Entry 1H4S (X-ray diffraction, 2.85 A resolution); this record covers chains A and B of the 3 polymer chains in the assembly.

Chain A (and B):
Name: Prolyl-tRNA synthetase
Source organism: Thermus thermophilus
Notes: EC 6.1.1.15; chain B of this document is another copy of the same molecule, construct and numbering; everything in this record applies to it too
Amino-acid sequence (477 residues; numbered 1 to 477; the number before each row is that of its first residue):
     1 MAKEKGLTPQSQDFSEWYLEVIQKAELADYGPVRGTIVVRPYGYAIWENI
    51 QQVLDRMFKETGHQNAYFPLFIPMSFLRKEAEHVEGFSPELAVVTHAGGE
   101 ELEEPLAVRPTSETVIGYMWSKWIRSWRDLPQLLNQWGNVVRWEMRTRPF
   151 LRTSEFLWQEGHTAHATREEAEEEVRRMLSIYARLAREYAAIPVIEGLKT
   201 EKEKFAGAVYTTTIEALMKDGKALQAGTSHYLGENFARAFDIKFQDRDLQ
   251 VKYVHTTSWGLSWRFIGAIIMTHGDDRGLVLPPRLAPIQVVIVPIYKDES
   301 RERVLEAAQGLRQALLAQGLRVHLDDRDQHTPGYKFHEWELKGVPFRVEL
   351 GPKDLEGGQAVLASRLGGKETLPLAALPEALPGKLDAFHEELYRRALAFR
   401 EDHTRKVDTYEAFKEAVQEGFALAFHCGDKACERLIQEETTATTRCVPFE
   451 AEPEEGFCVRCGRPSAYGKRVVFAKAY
Not modelled in the structure: 1-4
Ion coordination: Zn2+: C427, C432, C458, C461
Small-molecule neighbours: '5'-O-(N-(L-prolyl)-sulfamoyl)adenosine (P5A): T111, E113, R142, E144, F150, L151, R152, T153, F156, W158, E160, H162, F205, Q225, A226, G227, T228, H230, S258, W259, G260, L261, S262, R264

How chain A and chain B interact:
Pairs across the interface (98; chain A residue first):
  D29(A) - M119(B)
  D29(A) - W123(B)  hydrogen bond
  Y30(A) - M119(B)
  P32(A) - F76(B)  hydrophobic
  P32(A) - Y118(B)  hydrophobic
  V33(A) - F71(B)
  V33(A) - P73(B)  hydrophobic
  V33(A) - L106(B)  hydrophobic
  I37(A) - P69(B)
  V38(A) - Y67(B)
  V38(A) - F68(B)  hydrophobic
  V38(A) - P69(B)
  V38(A) - M119(B)  hydrophobic
  V38(A) - W123(B)  hydrophobic
  V39(A) - A66(B)
  V39(A) - Y67(B)  hydrogen bond (backbone-backbone)
  R40(A) - W123(B)
  P41(A) - Q64(B)
  P41(A) - N65(B)
  P41(A) - L134(B)  hydrophobic
  Y44(A) - N65(B)
  Y44(A) - Y67(B)  hydrophobic
  E48(A) - N65(B)  hydrogen bond
  Q64(A) - P41(B)
  N65(A) - P41(B)
  N65(A) - Y44(B)
  N65(A) - E48(B)  hydrogen bond
  A66(A) - V39(B)
  Y67(A) - V38(B)
  Y67(A) - V39(B)  hydrogen bond (backbone-backbone)
  Y67(A) - Y44(B)  hydrophobic
  Y67(A) - N139(B)  hydrogen bond
  Y67(A) - E155(B)  hydrogen bond
  Y67(A) - L157(B)
  Y67(A) - W263(B)  hydrophobic
  F68(A) - V38(B)  hydrophobic
  P69(A) - V38(B)
  P69(A) - E155(B)
  L70(A) - N139(B)
  L70(A) - V141(B)  hydrophobic
  L70(A) - E155(B)  hydrogen bond (backbone-side chain)
  F71(A) - V33(B)
  F71(A) - A92(B)  hydrophobic
  F71(A) - V108(B)  hydrophobic
  F71(A) - V141(B)  hydrophobic
  F71(A) - W143(B)  hydrophobic
  P73(A) - V33(B)  hydrophobic
  F76(A) - P32(B)  hydrophobic
  P89(A) - G98(B)
  P89(A) - G99(B)
  L91(A) - A97(B)
  L91(A) - G98(B)  hydrogen bond (backbone-backbone)
  A92(A) - F71(B)  hydrophobic
  A92(A) - V94(B)  hydrophobic
  A92(A) - H96(B)
  V93(A) - V93(B)
  V93(A) - V94(B)
  V93(A) - T95(B)  hydrogen bond (backbone-backbone)
  V93(A) - H96(B)  hydrogen bond (backbone-backbone)
  V94(A) - A92(B)  hydrophobic
  V94(A) - V93(B)
  T95(A) - V93(B)  hydrogen bond (backbone-backbone)
  T95(A) - T95(B)  hydrogen bond
  H96(A) - A92(B)
  H96(A) - V93(B)  hydrogen bond (backbone-backbone)
  A97(A) - L91(B)
  A97(A) - W143(B)
  G98(A) - P89(B)
  G98(A) - L91(B)  hydrogen bond (backbone-backbone)
  G98(A) - W143(B)
  G99(A) - P89(B)
  L106(A) - V33(B)  hydrophobic
  L106(A) - W143(B)  hydrophobic
  V108(A) - F71(B)  hydrophobic
  Y118(A) - P32(B)  hydrophobic
  M119(A) - D29(B)
  M119(A) - Y30(B)
  M119(A) - V38(B)  hydrophobic
  W123(A) - D29(B)  hydrogen bond
  W123(A) - V38(B)  hydrophobic
  W123(A) - R40(B)
  L134(A) - P41(B)  hydrophobic
  N139(A) - Y67(B)  hydrogen bond
  N139(A) - L70(B)
  N139(A) - R109(B)
  N139(A) - N139(B)  hydrogen bond
  V141(A) - L70(B)  hydrophobic
  V141(A) - F71(B)  hydrophobic
  W143(A) - F71(B)  hydrophobic
  W143(A) - A97(B)
  W143(A) - G98(B)
  W143(A) - L106(B)  hydrophobic
  E155(A) - Y67(B)  hydrogen bond
  E155(A) - P69(B)
  E155(A) - L70(B)  hydrogen bond (side chain-backbone)
  L157(A) - Y67(B)
  W263(A) - Y67(B)  hydrophobic
  Q329(A) - R128(B)  hydrogen bond
Also at the interface, not in a pair above, chain A (51 interface residues in all): T36, E90, L102, R109, V115, K122, R128
Also at the interface, not in a pair above, chain B (52 interface residues in all): T36, I37, D55, E90, L102, V115, K122, Q329

In short:
51 residues of chain A and 52 residues of chain B are in contact; the contacts include 21 hydrogen bonds.
Polar pairs include D29(A)-W123(B), E48(A)-N65(B) and Y67(A)-N139(B). Chain A binds
'5'-O-(N-(L-prolyl)-sulfamoyl)adenosine. C427(A), C432(A), C458(A) and C461(A) coordinate Zn2+.
Both chains are Prolyl-tRNA synthetase (Thermus thermophilus). Entry 1H4S (Prolyl-tRNA synthetase from Thermus
thermophilus complexed with tRNApro(CGG) and a prolyl-adenylate analogue) was determined by X-ray diffraction
(same publication as 1H4Q, 1H4T, 1H4V and 1HC7).
